3V6B - chains A and R; structure by X-ray diffraction, 3.21 A resolution.

[Chain A]
Molecule: Vegf-E
From: Orf virus
Notes: fragment: vegf-e
Reference sequence: Q2F842 (Q2F842_ORFV); residues 11-123 here correspond to UniProt positions 21-133 (UniProt number = residue number + 10)
Sequence (137 residues; row label = number of the first residue in the row; numbers below 1 keep their minus sign (Glu-13 is residue -13)):
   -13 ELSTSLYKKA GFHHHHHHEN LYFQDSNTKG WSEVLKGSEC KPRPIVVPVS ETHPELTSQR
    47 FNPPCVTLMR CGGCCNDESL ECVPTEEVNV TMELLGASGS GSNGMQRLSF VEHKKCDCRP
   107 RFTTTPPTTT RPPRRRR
Disordered / not traced: -13 to 13, 108-123
Cystine bridges: Cys26-Cys68, Cys51-Cys60, Cys57-Cys102, Cys61-Cys104
Sequence notes: expression tag (-13 to 10)
Reported in the primary citation:
  - conformationally variable residues (order/disorder transition): Ala83 to Asn89

[Chain R]
Molecule: Vascular endothelial growth factor receptor 2
From: Homo sapiens
Notes: EC 2.7.10.1; fragment: vegfr-2; engineered mutation(s): Ig-domains 2-3
Reference sequence: P35968 (VGFR2_HUMAN); residue numbers follow UniProt; this construct covers 132-548
Sequence (424 residues; row label = number of the first residue in the row):
   131 HQHGVVYITE NKNKTVVIPC LGSISNLNVS LCARYPEKRF VPDGNRISWD SKKGFTIPSY
   191 MISYAGMVFC EAKINDESYQ SIMYIVVVVG YRIYDVVLSP SHGIELSVGE KLVLNCTART
   251 ELNVGIDFNW EYPSSKHQHK KLVNRDLKTQ SGSEMKKFLS TLTIDGVTRS DQGLYTCAAS
   311 SGLMTKKNST FVRVHEKPFV AFGSGMESLV EATVGERVRI PAKYLGYPPP EIKWYKNGIP
   371 LESNHTIKAG HVLTIMEVSE RDTGNYTVIL TNPISKEKQS HVVSLVVYVP PQIGEKSLIS
   431 PVDSYQYGTT QTLTCTVYAI PPPHHIHWYW QLEEECANEP SQAVSVTNPY PCEEWRSVED
   491 FQGGNKIEVN KNQFALIEGK NKTVSTLVIQ AANVSALYKC EAVNKVGRGE RVISFHRTHH
   551 HHHH
Disordered / not traced: 264-268, 276-282, 330-554
Cystine bridges: Cys150-Cys200, Cys246-Cys307
Sequence notes: expression tag (131, 549-554); conflict Arg547 (Val in P35968)
UniProt features mapped onto this chain:
  - glycosylation (N-linked (GlcNAc...) asparagine): Asn143, Asn158, Asn245, Asn318, Asn374, Asn395, Asn511, Asn523
  - natural variant: Ala248 (A248G: In a renal clear cell carcinoma sample), Arg275 (R275L: In a colorectal cancer sample), Cys482 (C482R: Probable risk factor for HCI)
Reported in the primary citation:
  - post-translational modification sites: Asn158, Asn245, Asn318

[Chain A / chain R interface]
Residue-residue contacts - 22 pairs, chain A then chain R:
  Pro40(A) - Asn274(R)
  Pro40(A) - Arg275(R)
  Glu41(A) - Asn274(R)
  Thr43(A) - Gly255(R)
  Thr43(A) - Ile256(R)  hydrogen bond (side chain-backbone)
  Thr43(A) - Arg275(R)
  Ser44(A) - Gly255(R)
  Ser44(A) - Ile256(R)  hydrogen bond (backbone-backbone)
  Arg46(A) - Val218(R)
  Arg46(A) - Asn253(R)  hydrogen bond
  Asn48(A) - Gly196(R)  hydrogen bond (side chain-backbone)
  Asn48(A) - Ile215(R)
  Asn48(A) - Val216(R)  hydrogen bond (side chain-backbone)
  Leu81(A) - Ile215(R)  hydrophobic
  Ala83(A) - Val217(R)  hydrophobic
  Gly85(A) - Ser311(R)
  Gly85(A) - Gly312(R)
  Ser86(A) - Val219(R)
  Ser86(A) - Tyr221(R)
  Ser86(A) - Leu313(R)
  Asn89(A) - Val135(R)
  Asn89(A) - Tyr137(R)  hydrogen bond
Also at the interface, not in a pair above, chain R (20 interface residues in all): Gly220, Asp257, Phe288
The authors on this interface:
  - interface residues, chain A: Asn89(A)

[Summary]
Chain A and chain R form an interface of 11 and 20 residues respectively, with 6 hydrogen bonds. Polar
contacts include Thr43(A)-Ile256(R), Arg46(A)-Asn253(R) and Asn48(A)-Gly196(R). From the paper: the interface
residue Asn89(A); modification sites Asn158(R), Asn245(R) and Asn318(R).
Chain A is Vegf-E (Orf virus) and chain R is Vascular endothelial growth factor receptor 2 (Homo sapiens); the
structure, VEGFR-2/VEGF-E complex structure, was determined by X-ray diffraction, deposited together with
3V2A.
